Entry 4V42 (X-ray diffraction, 5.50 A resolution (low resolution: residue-level contacts below are approximate; hydrogen-bond / salt-bridge calls are withheld)); this record covers chains BA and BM of the 49 polymer chains in the assembly.

[Chain BA]
Molecule: 50S 23S ribosomal RNA
From: Thermus thermophilus
Sequence (2916 nucleotides; row label = number of the first residue in the row; note: 65 numbers in that range are skipped by the numbering (no residue carries them; nothing is unmodelled there); a row labelled like 270A-270Z holds insertion residues (270A, then the next letters in order)):
     1 GGUCAAGAUG GUAAGGGCCC ACGGUGGAUG CCUCGGCACC C
    43 GAGCCGAUGA AGGACGUGGC UACCUGCGAU AAGCCAGGGG GAGCCGGUAG CGGGCGU
   101 GGAUCCCUGG AUGUCCGAAU GGGGGAACCC GGCCGGC
  137A G
   138 GGAA
  141A C
   142 GCCGGUCACC GCGC
   161 UUUU
   171 GCGCGGGGGG AACCUGGGGA ACUGAAACAU CUCAGUACCC AGAGGAGAGG AAAGAGAAAU
   231 CGACUCCCUG AGUAGCGGCG AGCGAAAGGG GACCAGCCUA
270A-270Z AACCGUCCGGCUUGUCCGGGCGGGGU
271A-271C CGU
   271 GGG
273A-273F GCCCUC
   274 GGACACCGAA UCCCCAGCCU AGCCGAAGCU GUUGGGAAGC AGCGCCAGAG AGGGUGAAAG
   334 CCCCGUAGGC GAAAGGUGGG GGGAUAGGUG
363A-363F AGGGUA
   364 CCC
   370 GAGUACCCCG UGGUUCGUGG AGCCAUGGGG GAAUCUGGGC GGACCACC
  417A G
   418 GCCUAAGGCU AAGUACUCC
   438 GGGUGACCGA UAGCGCACCA GUACCGUGAG GGAAAGGUGA AAAGAACCCC GG
   491 GAGGGGAGUG AAAUAGAGCC UGAAACCGUG GGCUUACAAG CAGUCAC
   539 GGCCCCGCAA GGGGUU
   556 GUGGCGUGCC UAUUGAAGCA UGAGCCGGCG ACUCACGGUC GUGGGCGAGC UUAA
  609A G
   610 CCGUUGAGG
  618A C
   619 GGAGGCGUAG GGAAACCGAG UCCGAACAGG GCGCA
653A-653V AGCGGGCCGCACGCGGCCCGCA
   654 AAGUCCGCGG CCGUGGACCC GAAACCGGGC GAGCUAGCCC UGGCCAGGGU GAAGCUGGGG
   714 UGAGACCCAG UGGAGGCCCG AACCGGUGGG GGAUGCAAAC CCCUCGGAUG AGCUGGGGCU
   774 AGGAGUGAAA AGCUAACCGA GCCCGGAGAU AGCUGGUUCU CCCCGAAAUG ACUUUAGGGU
   834 CAGCCUCAGG CGCUGACUGG GGCCUGUAGA GCACUGAUAG GGCUAGGGGG CCCACCA
   892 GCCUACCAAA CCCUGUCAAA CUCCGAAGGG UCCCA
   928 GGUGGAGCCU GGGAGUGAGG GCGCGAGCGA UAACGUCCGC GUCCGAG
  974A C
   975 GCGGGAACAA CCGAGACCGC CAGCUAAGGC CCCCAAGUCU GGGCUAAGUG GUAAAGGAUG
  1035 UGGCGCCGCG AAGACAGCCA GGAGGUUGGC UUAGAAGCAG CCAUCCUUUA AAGAGUGCGU
  1095 AAUAGCUCAC UGGUCGAGUG GCGCCGCGCC GAAAAUGAUG CGGGGCUU
 1142A A
  1143 AGCCCAGCGC CGAAGCUGCG GGUCUGGGG
  1173 GAUGACCCCA GGCGGUAGGG GAGCGUUCCC GAUGCCGAUG AAGGCCGACC CGCGAGGCGG
  1233 CUGGAGGUAA GGGAAGUGCG AAUGCCGGCA UGAGUAACGA UAAAGAGGGU GAGAAUCCCU
  1293 CUCGCCGUAA GCCCAAGGGU UCCUACGCAA UGGUCGUCAG CGUAGGGUUA GGCGGGACCU
  1353 AAGGUGAAGC CGAAAGGCGU AGCCGAAGGG CAGCCGGUUA AUAUUCCGGC CCUUCCCGCA
  1413 GGUGCGAUGG GGGGACGCUC UAGGCUAGGG GG
 1444A A
  1445 CCGGA
 1449A G
  1450 CC
  1453 AUGGACGAGC CCGGCCAGAA GCGCAGGG
  1482 UGGGAGGUAG GCAAAUCCGC CUCCCAACAA GCUCUGCGUG GUGGGGAAGC CCGUACGGGU
  1542 GACA
 1545A A
  1546 CCCCCCGAAG CCAGGGAGCC AAGAAAAGCC UCUAAGCA
  1585 CAACCUGCGG GAACCCGUAC CGCAAACCGA CACAGGUGGG CGGGUG
 1630A C
  1631 AAGAGCACUC AGGCGCGCGG GAGAACCCUC GCCAAGGAAC UCUGCAAGUU GGCCCCGUAA
  1691 CUUCGGGAGA AGGGGUGCUC CC
  1716 UGG
  1725 GGUGAUGAGC C
  1741 CCG
  1746 GGGAGCCGCA GUGAACAGGC UCUGGCGACU GUUUACCAAA AACACAGCUC UCUGCGAACU
  1806 CGUAAGAGGA GGUAUAGGGA GCGACGCUUG CCCGGUGCCG GAAGGUCAAG GGGAGGGGU
  1869 GCAA
  1878 GCCCCGAACC GAAGCCCCGG UGAACGGCGG CCGUAACUAU AACGGUCCUA AGGUAGCGAA
  1938 AUUCCUUGUC GGGUAAGUUC CGACCUGCAC GAAAAGCGUA ACGACCGGAG CGCUGUCUCG
  1998 GCGAGGGACC CGGUGAAAUU GAACUGGCCG UGAAGAUGCG GCCUACCCGU GGCAGGACGA
  2058 AAAGACCCCG UGGAGCUUUA CUGCAGCCUG GUGUUGGCUC UUGGUCGCGC CUGCGUAGGA
  2118 UAGGUGGGAG CCUGUGAACC CCCGCCUCCG GGUGGGGGGG AGGCGCCGGU GAAAUACCAC
  2178 CCUGGCGCGG CUGGGGGCCU AA
  2205 CCCUCGGAU
  2215 GGGGG
  2224 GACAGCGCUU GGCGGGCAGU UUGACUGGGG CGGUCGCCUC CUAAAAGGUA ACGGAGGCGC
  2284 CCAAAGGUCC CCUCAGGCGG GACGGAAAUC CGCCGGAGAG CGCAAGGGUA GAAGGGGGCC
  2344 UGACUGCGAG GCCUGCAAGC CGAGCAGGGG CGAAAGCCGG GCCUAGUGAA CCGGUGGUCC
  2404 CGUGUGGAAG GGCCAUCGAU CAACGGAUAA AAGUUACCCC GGGGAUAACA GGCUGAUCUC
  2464 CCCCGAGCGU CCACAGCGGC GGGGAGGUUU GGCACCUCGA UGUCGGCUCG UCGCAUCCUG
  2524 GGGCUGAAGA AGGUCCCAAG GGUUGGGCUG UUCGCCCAUU AAAGCGGCAC GCGAGCUGGG
  2584 UUCAGAACGU CGUGAGACAG UUCGGUCUCU AUCCGCCACG GGCGCAGGAG GCUUGAGGGG
  2644 GGCUCUUCCU AGUACGAGAG GACCGGAAGG GACGCACCUC UGGUUUCCCA GCUGUCCCUC
  2704 CAGGGGCAU
 2712A A
  2713 AGCUGGGUAG CCAUGUGCGG AAGGGAUAAC CGCUGAAAGC AUCUAAGCGG GAAGCCCGCC
  2773 CCAAGAUGAG GCCUCCCACG GCG
  2797 UCA
  2801 AGCCG
  2807 GUAAGGACCC GGGAAGACCA CCCGGUGGAU GGGCCGGGGG UGUAAGCGCC GCGAGGCGUU
  2867 GAGCCGACCG GUCCCAAUCG UCC
  2891 GAGGUCUUGA CCCCUC
Not modelled in the structure: 417A, 653A-653V, 2903-2906
Construct notes: insertion (493)

[Chain BM]
Protein: 50S ribosomal protein L13
From: Thermus thermophilus
UniProt: P29198 (RL13_HALMA); residues 1-145 here = UniProt positions 1-145
Chain sequence (145 residues; numbered 1 to 145; the number before each row is that of its first residue):
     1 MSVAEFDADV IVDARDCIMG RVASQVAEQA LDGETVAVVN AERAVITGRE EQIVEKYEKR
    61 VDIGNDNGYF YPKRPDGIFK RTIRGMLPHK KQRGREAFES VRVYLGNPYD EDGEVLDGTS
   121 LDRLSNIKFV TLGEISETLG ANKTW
Not modelled in the structure: 1-3, 89, 111-130, 142-145

[How chain BA and chain BM interact]
Residue-residue contacts (5):
  G7(BA) - Ala4(BM)
  G558(BA) - Lys91(BM)
  G558(BA) - Gln92(BM)
  U1141(BA) - Gly48(BM)
  U2041(BA) - Tyr69(BM)
Other interface residues (no listed pair), chain BA (5 interface residues in all): G1138
Other interface residues (no listed pair), chain BM (6 interface residues in all): Thr82

[Overview]
5 residues of chain BA and 6 residues of chain BM are in contact.
Here chain BA is 50S 23S ribosomal RNA and chain BM is 50S ribosomal protein L13, both from Thermus
thermophilus. Entry 4V42 (Crystal structure of the ribosome at 5.5 A resolution) was determined by X-ray
diffraction.
